PDB entry 1N0X | X-ray diffraction, 1.80 A resolution | chains L and H of the 6 polymer chains in the assembly

== Chain L ==
Molecule: Immunoglobulin light chain
From: Homo sapiens
Reference sequence: Q8TCD0 (Q8TCD0_HUMAN); residues 107-214 here correspond to UniProt positions 132-239 (UniProt number = residue number + 25)
Chain sequence (215 residues; each row starts with the number of its first residue):
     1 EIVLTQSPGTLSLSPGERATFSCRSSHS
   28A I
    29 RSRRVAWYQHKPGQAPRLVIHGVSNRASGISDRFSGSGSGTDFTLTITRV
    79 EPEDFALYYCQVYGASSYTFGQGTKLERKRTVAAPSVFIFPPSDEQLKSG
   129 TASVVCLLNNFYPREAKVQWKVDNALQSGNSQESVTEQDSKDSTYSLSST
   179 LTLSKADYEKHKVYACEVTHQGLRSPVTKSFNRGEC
Disulfides: Cys23-Cys88, Cys134-Cys194
Differences from the reference sequence: conflict Arg202 (Ser227 in Q8TCD0)

== Chain H ==
Molecule: Immunoglobulin heavy chain
From: Homo sapiens
Reference sequence: P0DOX5 (IGG1_HUMAN); the construct has insertions or renumbered stretches relative to UniProt, so the offset changes along the chain: 111-128 = UniProt 117-134; 131-154 = UniProt 135-158; 162-169 = UniProt 161-168; 171-180 = UniProt 169-178; 3 more segments
Chain sequence (230 residues; row label = number of the first residue in the row; note: 14 numbers in that range are skipped by the numbering (no residue carries them; nothing is unmodelled there); a row labelled like 82A-82C holds insertion residues (82A, then the next letters in order)):
     1 QVQLVQSGAEVKKPGASVKVSCQASGYRFSNFVIHWVRQAPGQRFEWMGW
    51 IN
   52A P
    53 YNGNKEFSAKFQDRVTFTADTSANTAYMEL
82A-82C RSL
    83 RSADTAVYYCARVGPYSW
100A-100J DDSPQDNYYM
   101 DVWGKGTTVIVSSASTKGPSVFPLAPSS
   131 KSTSGGTAALGCLVKDYFPEPVTV
   156 SW
   162 NSGALTSG
   171 VHTFPAVLQS
   182 SGLYSLSSVVTVPSSSLGT
   203 Q
   205 TYICNVNHKPSNTKVDKK
   225 VEPKSC
Disordered / not traced: 131-136, 229-230
Disulfides: Cys22-Cys92, Cys142-Cys208
Residues lining bound ligands: 3-cyclohexyl-1-propylsulfonic acid (CXS): Tyr98, Ser99, Trp100, Asp100A, Asp100B, Ser100C, Pro100D

== Chain L / chain H interface ==
Contacting residue pairs (71; chain L residue first):
  Leu4(L) - Arg44(H)  hydrogen bond (backbone-side chain)
  Arg32(L) - Gln100E(H)
  Tyr36(L) - Tyr100I(H)
  Tyr36(L) - Met100J(H)  hydrogen bond (side chain-backbone)
  Tyr36(L) - Trp103(H)
  His38(L) - Phe45(H)
  His38(L) - Tyr91(H)
  Ala43(L) - Trp103(H)
  Ala43(L) - Gly104(H)
  Ala43(L) - Lys105(H)
  Pro44(L) - Phe45(H)  hydrophobic
  Pro44(L) - Tyr91(H)
  Pro44(L) - Trp103(H)
  Leu46(L) - Tyr100I(H)  hydrophobic
  Leu46(L) - Met100J(H)
  Leu46(L) - Asp101(H)
  His49(L) - Tyr100I(H)
  Tyr87(L) - Gln39(H)  hydrogen bond
  Tyr87(L) - Phe45(H)  hydrophobic
  Tyr91(L) - Asp100F(H)
  Tyr91(L) - Tyr100H(H)
  Tyr91(L) - Tyr100I(H)
  Gly92(L) - Gln100E(H)
  Ala93(L) - Gln100E(H)  hydrogen bond (backbone-side chain)
  Ser94(L) - Glu58(H)  hydrogen bond
  Tyr96(L) - His35(H)
  Tyr96(L) - Trp47(H)  hydrophobic
  Tyr96(L) - Trp50(H)
  Tyr96(L) - Gln100E(H)
  Tyr96(L) - Tyr100H(H)
  Phe98(L) - Val37(H)  hydrophobic
  Phe98(L) - Arg44(H)  hydrogen bond (backbone-side chain)
  Phe98(L) - Phe45(H)
  Gly99(L) - Arg44(H)
  Gln100(L) - Arg44(H)  hydrogen bond
  Phe116(L) - Thr137(H)
  Phe116(L) - Ala138(H)
  Phe116(L) - Ala139(H)  hydrophobic
  Phe118(L) - Leu124(H)
  Phe118(L) - Ala125(H)
  Phe118(L) - Ala139(H)
  Phe118(L) - Leu140(H)  hydrophobic
  Ser121(L) - Phe122(H)
  Ser121(L) - Pro123(H)
  Asp122(L) - Lys228(H)  salt bridge
  Glu123(L) - Val121(H)
  Glu123(L) - Phe122(H)
  Glu123(L) - Lys221(H)  salt bridge
  Gln124(L) - Phe122(H)
  Gln124(L) - Lys145(H)
  Ser131(L) - Leu143(H)
  Ser131(L) - Lys145(H)
  Val133(L) - Leu124(H)  hydrophobic
  Leu135(L) - Phe174(H)  hydrophobic
  Leu135(L) - Val190(H)  hydrophobic
  Asn137(L) - His172(H)  hydrogen bond
  Asn137(L) - Thr192(H)
  Asn138(L) - His172(H)  hydrogen bond
  Gln160(L) - Val177(H)
  Gln160(L) - Leu178(H)  hydrogen bond (side chain-backbone)
  Gln160(L) - Gln179(H)
  Glu161(L) - Val177(H)
  Ser162(L) - Phe174(H)
  Ser162(L) - Pro175(H)  hydrogen bond (side chain-backbone)
  Ser162(L) - Val177(H)
  Val163(L) - Pro175(H)
  Thr164(L) - Phe174(H)
  Ser174(L) - His172(H)  hydrogen bond
  Ser174(L) - Phe174(H)
  Leu175(L) - Phe174(H)
  Ser176(L) - Phe174(H)
Also at the interface, not in a pair above, chain L (39 interface residues in all): Ala34, Gly41, Gln89
Also at the interface, not in a pair above, chain H (42 interface residues in all): Pro126, Thr173, Ser188

== In short ==
The interface between chain L and chain H involves 39 residues on one side and 42 on the other, with 12
hydrogen bonds and 2 salt bridges. Among the polar pairs are Asp122(L)-Lys228(H), Glu123(L)-Lys221(H) and
Leu4(L)-Arg44(H). Ligands of chain H: 3-cyclohexyl-1-propylsulfonic acid.
Here chain L is Immunoglobulin light chain and chain H is Immunoglobulin heavy chain, both from Homo sapiens.
Entry 1N0X (Crystal Structure of a Broadly Neutralizing Anti-HIV-1 Antibody in Complex with a Peptide
Mimotope) was determined by X-ray diffraction.
